4LKA - chains A and B; structure by X-ray diffraction, 1.61 A resolution.

Chain A:
Molecule: Histone acetyltransferase KAT6A
Organism: Homo sapiens
Notes: EC 2.3.1.48
UniProtKB: Q92794 (KAT6A_HUMAN); residue numbers follow UniProt; this construct covers 194-323
Amino-acid sequence (136 residues; each row starts with the number of its first residue):
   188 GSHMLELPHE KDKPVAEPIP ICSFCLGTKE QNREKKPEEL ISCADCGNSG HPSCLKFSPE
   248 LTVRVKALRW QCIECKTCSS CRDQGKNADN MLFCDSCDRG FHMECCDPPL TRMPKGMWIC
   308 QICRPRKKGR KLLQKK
Not modelled in the structure: 188-189, 316-323
Differences from the reference sequence: expression tag (188-193)
Ion coordination: Zn2+ site 1: Cys209, Cys212, His238, Cys241; Zn2+ site 2: Cys230, Cys233, Cys259, Cys262; Zn2+ site 3: Cys265, Cys268, His289, Cys292; Zn2+ site 4: Cys281, Cys284, Cys307, Cys310
Swiss-Prot annotation at these positions:
  - zinc finger: Ile206 to Cys265 (PHD-type 1), Cys259 to Arg313 (PHD-type 2)

Chain B:
Molecule: Histone H3.1
UniProtKB: P68431 (H31_HUMAN); residues 1-21 here correspond to UniProt positions 2-22 (UniProt number = residue number + 1)
Amino-acid sequence (21 residues; each row starts with the number of its first residue):
     1 ARTKQTARKS TGGKAPRKQL A
Not modelled in the structure: 13-21
Modified residues: Lys9 (n(6)-acetyllysine; ALY)
Swiss-Prot annotation at these positions:
  - modified residue: Arg2 (Asymmetric dimethylarginine), Thr3 (Phosphothreonine), Lys4 (Allysine), Gln5 (5-glutamyl dopamine), Thr6 (Phosphothreonine), Arg8 (Citrulline), Lys9 (N6,N6,N6-trimethyllysine), Ser10 (ADP-ribosylserine), Thr11 (Phosphothreonine), Lys14 (N6-(2-hydroxyisobutyryl)lysine), Arg17 (Asymmetric dimethylarginine), Lys18 (N6-(2-hydroxyisobutyryl)lysine)
  - lipidation: Lys18 (N6-decanoyllysine)

Interface between chain A and chain B:
Pairs across the interface (32):
  Phe211(A) - Thr11(B)
  Cys241(A) - Thr11(B)
  Leu242(A) - Thr11(B)
  Lys243(A) - Ser10(B)
  Ile260(A) - Lys4(B)  hydrogen bond (backbone-side chain)
  Ile260(A) - Ala7(B)
  Ile260(A) - Arg8(B)
  Ile260(A) - Thr11(B)
  Glu261(A) - Lys4(B)  hydrogen bond (backbone-side chain)
  Glu261(A) - Arg8(B)  salt bridge
  Lys263(A) - Lys4(B)  hydrogen bond (backbone-side chain)
  Gln271(A) - Lys4(B)
  Ala275(A) - Thr3(B)
  Ala275(A) - Lys4(B)  hydrogen bond (backbone-backbone)
  Ala275(A) - Gln5(B)  hydrogen bond (backbone-backbone)
  Ala275(A) - Arg8(B)
  Asp276(A) - Thr3(B)  hydrogen bond
  Asp276(A) - Gln5(B)
  Met278(A) - Thr3(B)
  Met278(A) - Lys4(B)  hydrogen bond (backbone-backbone)
  Leu279(A) - Arg2(B)
  Phe280(A) - Arg2(B)  hydrogen bond (backbone-backbone)
  Phe280(A) - Lys4(B)
  Phe280(A) - Ala7(B)  hydrophobic
  Cys281(A) - Arg2(B)  hydrogen bond (backbone-side chain)
  Asp282(A) - Arg2(B)  salt bridge
  Asp285(A) - Arg2(B)  salt bridge
  Met300(A) - Ala1(B)
  Met300(A) - Thr3(B)
  Pro301(A) - Ala1(B)
  Gly303(A) - Ala1(B)  hydrogen bond (backbone-backbone)
  Trp305(A) - Ala1(B)  hydrophobic
Interface residues without a listed pair, chain A (24 interface residues in all): Phe244, Leu248, Cys262, Lys302
Interface residues without a listed pair, chain B (10 interface residues in all): Thr6

Summary:
24 residues of chain A face 10 of chain B across their interface, with 10 hydrogen bonds and 3 salt bridges.
Among the polar pairs are Glu261(A)-Arg8(B), Asp282(A)-Arg2(B) and Asp285(A)-Arg2(B). Cys209(A), Cys212(A),
His238(A) and Cys241(A) coordinate Zn2+ site 1.
Chain A is Histone acetyltransferase KAT6A (Homo sapiens) and chain B is Histone H3.1; the structure, Crystal
Structure of MOZ double PHD finger histone H3K9ac complex, was determined by X-ray diffraction (same
publication as 4LJN, 4LK9 and 4LLB).
